Entry 1MXH (X-ray diffraction, 2.20 A resolution); this record covers chains C and D of the 4 polymer chains in the assembly.

== Chain C (and D) ==
Molecule: Pteridine reductase 2
Source organism: Trypanosoma cruzi
Notes: chain D of this document is another copy of the same molecule, construct and numbering; everything in this record applies to it too
Reference sequence: Q8I814 (Q8I814_TRYCR); residue numbers follow UniProt; this construct covers 1-276
Chain sequence (276 residues; numbered 1 to 276; the number before each row is that of its first residue):
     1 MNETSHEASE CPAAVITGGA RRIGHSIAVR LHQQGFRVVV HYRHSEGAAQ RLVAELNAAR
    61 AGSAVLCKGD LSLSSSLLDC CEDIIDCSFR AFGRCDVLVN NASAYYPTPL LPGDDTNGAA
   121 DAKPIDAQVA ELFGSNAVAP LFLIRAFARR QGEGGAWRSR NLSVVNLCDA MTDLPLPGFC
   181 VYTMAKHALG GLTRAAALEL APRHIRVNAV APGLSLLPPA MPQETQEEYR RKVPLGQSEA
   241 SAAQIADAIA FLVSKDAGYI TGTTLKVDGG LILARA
Disordered / not traced: 1-10, 113-123, 152-158
Ligand contacts:
  - dihydrofolic acid (DHF): R22, S103, A104, Y105, P107, D169, L176, F179, Y182, G213, L214, L216, L217, P218, M221, Y229
  - NADP (NAP; NADP nicotinamide-adenine-dinucleotide phosphate): G18, R21, R22, I23, G24, H41, Y42, R43, H44, S45, G69, D70, L71, S72, N101, A102, S103, A104, E131, S135, L167, C168, D169, Y182, K186, P212, G213, L214, S215, L216

== How chain C and chain D interact ==
Residue-residue contacts (59; chain C residue first):
  L78(C) with I125(D), hydrophobic; D126(D)
  P109(C) with R149(D), hydrogen bond (backbone-side chain); E199(D)
  L110(C) with R145(D); R149(D), hydrogen bond (backbone-side chain); A196(D), hydrophobic; E199(D), hydrogen bond (backbone-side chain); L200(D), hydrophobic
  L111(C) with R149(D); L200(D), hydrophobic
  P112(C) with R149(D)
  I125(C) with L78(D), hydrophobic; F142(D), hydrophobic
  D126(C) with L78(D)
  V129(C) with F142(D), hydrophobic
  A137(C) with M184(D)
  L141(C) with V181(D), hydrophobic
  F142(C) with I125(D), hydrophobic
  R145(C) with L110(D); I125(D)
  A148(C) with L111(D)
  R149(C) with P109(D); L110(D), hydrogen bond (side chain-backbone); L111(D); P112(D)
  D173(C) with R194(D), salt bridge
  P175(C) with R194(D); A195(D), hydrophobic; L198(D)
  P177(C) with L198(D), hydrophobic; E199(D)
  G178(C) with E199(D), hydrogen bond (backbone-side chain)
  C180(C) with L141(D), hydrophobic; L192(D), hydrophobic; A195(D), hydrophobic
  V181(C) with L141(D), hydrophobic
  M184(C) with A137(D); A188(D); L192(D), hydrophobic
  H187(C) with H187(D); G191(D); R194(D)
  A188(C) with M184(D); A188(D), hydrophobic
  G191(C) with H187(D)
  L192(C) with C180(D), hydrophobic; M184(D), hydrophobic
  R194(C) with D173(D), salt bridge; P175(D); H187(D)
  A195(C) with P175(D), hydrophobic; C180(D), hydrophobic
  L198(C) with P175(D)
  E199(C) with P109(D); L110(D), hydrogen bond (side chain-backbone); G178(D), hydrogen bond (side chain-backbone)
  L200(C) with L110(D), hydrophobic; L111(D), hydrophobic
Also at the interface, not in a pair above, chain C (38 interface residues in all): L73, F133, V138, T172, F179, T183, A196, R203
Also at the interface, not in a pair above, chain D (38 interface residues in all): L73, V129, F133, V138, A148, T172, P177, F179, T183, R203

== Overview ==
Chain C and chain D each contribute 38 residues to their interface; the contacts include 7 hydrogen bonds and
2 salt bridges. Among the polar pairs are D173(C)-R194(D), P109(C)-R149(D) and L110(C)-R149(D). Ligands of
chain C: NADP and dihydrofolic acid.
Both chains are Pteridine reductase 2 (Trypanosoma cruzi). Entry 1MXH (Crystal Structure of Substrate Complex
of Putative Pteridine Reductase 2 (PTR2) from Trypanosoma cruzi) was determined by X-ray diffraction together
with 1MXF from the same study.
